Entry 7UZJ (electron microscopy, 3.30 A resolution); this record covers chains I and M of the 20 polymer chains in the assembly.

Chain I:
Protein: V-type proton ATPase subunit E 1
From: Rattus norvegicus
UniProtKB: Q6PCU2 (VATE1_RAT); numbering as in UniProt (aligned over 1-226)
Chain sequence (226 residues; each row starts with the number of its first residue):
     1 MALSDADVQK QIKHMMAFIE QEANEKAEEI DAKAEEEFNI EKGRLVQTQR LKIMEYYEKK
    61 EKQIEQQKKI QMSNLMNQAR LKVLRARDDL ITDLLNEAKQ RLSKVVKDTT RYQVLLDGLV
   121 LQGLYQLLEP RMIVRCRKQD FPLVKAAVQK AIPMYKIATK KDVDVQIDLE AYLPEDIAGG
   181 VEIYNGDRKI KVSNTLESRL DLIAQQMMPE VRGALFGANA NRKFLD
Unresolved in the structure: 1-8
Curated features (UniProtKB/Swiss-Prot):
  - modified residue: Ala2 (N-acetylalanine), Tyr56 (Phosphotyrosine)

Chain M:
Protein: V-type proton ATPase subunit G
From: Rattus norvegicus
UniProtKB: B2GUV5 (B2GUV5_RAT); numbering as in UniProt (aligned over 1-118)
Chain sequence (118 residues; each row starts with the number of its first residue):
     1 MASQSQGIQQ LLQAEKRAAE KVSEARKRKN RRLKQAKEEA QAEIEQYRLQ REKEFKAKEA
    61 AALGSHGSCS SEVEKETQEK MTILQNYFEQ NRDEVLDNLL AFVCDIRPEI HENYRING
Unresolved in the structure: 1-5, 117-118

Interface between chain I and chain M:
Contacting residue pairs - 110 pairs, chain I then chain M:
  Gln9(I) - Gln6(M)  hydrogen bond
  Ile12(I) - Gln6(M)
  Ile12(I) - Gly7(M)
  Ile12(I) - Gln10(M)
  Met15(I) - Leu11(M)
  Met16(I) - Gln10(M)
  Met16(I) - Leu11(M)
  Met16(I) - Ala14(M)  hydrophobic
  Met16(I) - Arg17(M)
  Ile19(I) - Leu11(M)  hydrophobic
  Ile19(I) - Ala14(M)  hydrophobic
  Ile19(I) - Glu15(M)
  Ile19(I) - Ala18(M)
  Glu20(I) - Ala14(M)
  Glu20(I) - Arg17(M)  salt bridge
  Glu20(I) - Ala18(M)
  Glu20(I) - Lys21(M)  salt bridge
  Ala23(I) - Ala18(M)
  Lys26(I) - Val22(M)
  Ala27(I) - Ala25(M)  hydrophobic
  Ala27(I) - Arg28(M)
  Ile30(I) - Val22(M)  hydrophobic
  Ile30(I) - Ala25(M)
  Ile30(I) - Arg26(M)
  Asp31(I) - Arg28(M)  salt bridge
  Asp31(I) - Lys29(M)
  Ala34(I) - Lys29(M)
  Glu35(I) - Lys29(M)  salt bridge
  Glu37(I) - Leu33(M)
  Phe38(I) - Arg32(M)
  Phe38(I) - Leu33(M)
  Phe38(I) - Ala36(M)
  Glu41(I) - Leu33(M)
  Glu41(I) - Ala36(M)
  Glu41(I) - Lys37(M)  salt bridge
  Lys42(I) - Ala36(M)
  Lys42(I) - Glu39(M)  salt bridge
  Leu45(I) - Lys37(M)
  Leu45(I) - Ala40(M)  hydrophobic
  Val46(I) - Ala40(M)  hydrophobic
  Val46(I) - Ile44(M)  hydrophobic
  Gln49(I) - Ile44(M)
  Arg50(I) - Glu43(M)  salt bridge
  Arg50(I) - Tyr47(M)  hydrogen bond (backbone-side chain)
  Ile53(I) - Ile44(M)  hydrophobic
  Ile53(I) - Tyr47(M)  hydrophobic
  Ile53(I) - Arg48(M)
  Met54(I) - Tyr47(M)
  Met54(I) - Arg51(M)  hydrogen bond (backbone-side chain)
  Tyr57(I) - Arg48(M)
  Tyr57(I) - Arg51(M)
  Tyr57(I) - Glu52(M)  hydrogen bond
  Tyr57(I) - Phe55(M)  hydrophobic
  Glu58(I) - Arg51(M)
  Lys60(I) - Phe55(M)
  Glu61(I) - Phe55(M)
  Glu61(I) - Lys58(M)  salt bridge
  Ile64(I) - Phe55(M)  hydrophobic
  Ile64(I) - Glu59(M)
  Ile64(I) - Ala62(M)  hydrophobic
  Lys68(I) - Ala62(M)
  Lys68(I) - Ser65(M)
  Met72(I) - Cys69(M)  hydrophobic
  Leu75(I) - His66(M)
  Ala79(I) - Val73(M)  hydrophobic
  Ala79(I) - Thr77(M)
  Val83(I) - Lys80(M)
  Val83(I) - Leu84(M)
  Ala86(I) - Met81(M)  hydrophobic
  Arg87(I) - Leu84(M)
  Leu90(I) - Phe88(M)
  Leu94(I) - Phe88(M)  hydrophobic
  Leu94(I) - Val95(M)  hydrophobic
  Leu94(I) - Leu96(M)
  Glu97(I) - Arg92(M)  salt bridge
  Glu97(I) - Leu96(M)
  Ala98(I) - Leu96(M)
  Arg101(I) - Leu96(M)
  Arg101(I) - Asp97(M)  salt bridge
  Arg101(I) - Leu100(M)
  Leu102(I) - Leu100(M)
  Leu102(I) - Val103(M)  hydrophobic
  Gly118(I) - Ile106(M)
  Leu119(I) - Ile106(M)  hydrophobic
  Gln122(I) - Ile106(M)
  Gln122(I) - Arg107(M)
  Gln122(I) - Pro108(M)
  Tyr125(I) - Pro108(M)  hydrophobic
  Tyr125(I) - Glu109(M)
  Tyr125(I) - Ile110(M)  hydrophobic
  Gln126(I) - Glu109(M)
  Leu128(I) - Tyr114(M)  hydrophobic
  Thr159(I) - Ile110(M)
  Thr159(I) - Tyr114(M)  hydrogen bond (backbone-side chain)
  Thr159(I) - Ile116(M)
  Lys161(I) - Tyr114(M)  hydrogen bond
  Arg199(I) - Phe102(M)  hydrogen bond (side chain-backbone)
  Arg199(I) - Val103(M)  hydrogen bond (side chain-backbone)
  Ile203(I) - Phe102(M)  hydrophobic
  Met207(I) - Leu99(M)  hydrophobic
  Met207(I) - Phe102(M)  hydrophobic
  Val211(I) - Val95(M)  hydrophobic
  Val211(I) - Leu99(M)  hydrophobic
  Ala214(I) - Asn91(M)
  Ala214(I) - Val95(M)  hydrophobic
  Leu215(I) - Tyr87(M)
  Leu215(I) - Phe88(M)  hydrophobic
  Leu215(I) - Asn91(M)  hydrogen bond (backbone-side chain)
  Leu215(I) - Val95(M)  hydrophobic
  Phe216(I) - Leu84(M)  hydrophobic
Interface residues without a listed pair, chain I (65 interface residues in all): Asn24, Gln71, Met76, Lys82, Leu115, Leu121, Ala158, Lys160, Leu200
Interface residues without a listed pair, chain M (60 interface residues in all): Ser70, Gln85, Cys104, Asp105

Overview:
65 residues of chain I face 60 of chain M across their interface, with 9 hydrogen bonds and 10 salt bridges.
Among the polar pairs are Glu20(I)-Arg17(M), Glu20(I)-Lys21(M) and Asp31(I)-Arg28(M).
Chain I is V-type proton ATPase subunit E 1 and chain M is V-type proton ATPase subunit G, both from Rattus
norvegicus; the structure, Rat Kidney V1 complex with SidK and NCOA7B, State 1, was determined by electron
microscopy.
